Entry 7JHH (electron microscopy, 3.92 A resolution); this record covers chains L and H of the 7 polymer chains in the assembly.

== Chain L ==
Protein: Fab light chain
Source organism: synthetic construct
Notes: antibody fragment or engineered binder
Sequence (215 residues; numbered 1 to 215; the number before each row is that of its first residue):
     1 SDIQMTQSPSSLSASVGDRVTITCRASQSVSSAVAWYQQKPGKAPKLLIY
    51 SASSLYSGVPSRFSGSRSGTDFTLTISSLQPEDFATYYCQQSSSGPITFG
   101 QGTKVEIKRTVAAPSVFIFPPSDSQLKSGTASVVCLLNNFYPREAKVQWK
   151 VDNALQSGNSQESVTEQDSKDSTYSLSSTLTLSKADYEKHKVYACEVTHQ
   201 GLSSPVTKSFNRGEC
Disordered / not traced: 1-3, 215
Disulfides: Cys24-Cys89, Cys135-Cys195

== Chain H ==
Protein: Fab heavy chain
Source organism: synthetic construct
Notes: antibody fragment or engineered binder
Sequence (237 residues; each row starts with the number of its first residue):
     1 EISEVQLVESGGGLVQPGGSLRLSCAASGFNIYYYSIHWVRQAPGKGLEW
    51 VASIYPYSGSTSYADSVKGRFTISADTSKNTAYLQMNSLRAEDTAVYYCA
   101 RYYPYFISYYSKMEAMDYWGQGTLVTVSSASTKGPSVFPLAPSSKSTSGG
   151 TAALGCLVKDYFPEPVTVSWNSGALTSGVHTFPAVLQSSGLYSLSSVVTV
   201 PSSSLGTQTYICNVNHKPSNTKVDKKVEPKSCDKTHT
Disordered / not traced: 1-3, 232-237
Disulfides: Cys25-Cys99, Cys156-Cys212

== Chain L / chain H interface ==
Residue-residue contacts - 69 pairs, chain L then chain H:
  Gln4(L) - Asp65(H)
  Ala33(L) - Glu114(H)
  Ala35(L) - Ala115(H)  hydrophobic
  Tyr37(L) - Ala115(H)
  Tyr37(L) - Met116(H)  hydrogen bond (side chain-backbone)
  Tyr37(L) - Trp119(H)
  Gln39(L) - Gln42(H)
  Gln39(L) - Leu48(H)
  Gln39(L) - Tyr98(H)  hydrogen bond
  Lys43(L) - Tyr98(H)  hydrogen bond (backbone-side chain)
  Ala44(L) - Gly120(H)
  Pro45(L) - Trp119(H)  hydrogen bond (backbone-side chain)
  Leu47(L) - Ala115(H)  hydrophobic
  Leu47(L) - Met116(H)
  Leu47(L) - Asp117(H)
  Tyr50(L) - Ile107(H)
  Tyr50(L) - Ser111(H)
  Tyr50(L) - Met113(H)  hydrophobic
  Tyr50(L) - Ala115(H)  hydrophobic
  Ser51(L) - Lys112(H)
  Ser54(L) - Tyr110(H)
  Tyr56(L) - Met113(H)  hydrophobic
  Tyr56(L) - Asp117(H)
  Tyr56(L) - Tyr118(H)
  Tyr88(L) - Gln42(H)
  Tyr88(L) - Gly47(H)
  Tyr88(L) - Leu48(H)
  Ser92(L) - Tyr102(H)  hydrogen bond
  Ser92(L) - Glu114(H)  hydrogen bond (side chain-backbone)
  Ser93(L) - Glu114(H)
  Pro96(L) - Trp50(H)  hydrophobic
  Ile97(L) - His38(H)
  Ile97(L) - Trp50(H)
  Phe99(L) - Val40(H)  hydrophobic
  Phe99(L) - Leu48(H)
  Phe99(L) - Glu49(H)
  Phe99(L) - Trp50(H)
  Phe117(L) - Thr151(H)
  Phe119(L) - Leu140(H)  hydrophobic
  Phe119(L) - Ala153(H)
  Phe119(L) - Val197(H)  hydrophobic
  Pro120(L) - Ala141(H)
  Ser122(L) - Pro139(H)  hydrogen bond (side chain-backbone)
  Ser124(L) - Phe138(H)
  Ser124(L) - Pro139(H)
  Gln125(L) - Phe138(H)
  Ser128(L) - Phe138(H)
  Ser132(L) - Leu157(H)
  Ser132(L) - Lys159(H)
  Val134(L) - Leu140(H)  hydrophobic
  Leu136(L) - Ala153(H)  hydrophobic
  Leu136(L) - Phe182(H)  hydrophobic
  Leu136(L) - Val197(H)  hydrophobic
  Asn138(L) - Thr199(H)
  Gln161(L) - Val185(H)
  Gln161(L) - Gln187(H)
  Ser163(L) - Phe182(H)
  Ser163(L) - Pro183(H)
  Val164(L) - Pro183(H)
  Thr165(L) - Thr181(H)  hydrogen bond (side chain-backbone)
  Thr165(L) - Pro183(H)
  Ser175(L) - His180(H)  hydrogen bond
  Ser175(L) - Phe182(H)
  Leu176(L) - Phe182(H)
  Ser177(L) - Phe182(H)
  Ser177(L) - Ser195(H)
  Thr181(L) - Lys159(H)  hydrogen bond
  Phe210(L) - Lys145(H)
  Glu214(L) - Ser231(H)
Also at the interface, not in a pair above, chain L (50 interface residues in all): Gln90, Gly95, Gly100, Gln101, Thr130, Ala131, Asn139, Thr173, Thr179, Leu182
Also at the interface, not in a pair above, chain H (48 interface residues in all): Lys46, Ser62, Tyr63, Gly155, Leu186, Ser188, Lys225

== Overview ==
Chain L and chain H form an interface of 50 and 48 residues respectively, with 10 hydrogen bonds. Polar pairs
include Tyr37(L)-Met116(H), Gln39(L)-Tyr98(H) and Lys43(L)-Tyr98(H).
Here chain L is Fab light chain and chain H is Fab heavy chain, both from synthetic construct. Entry 7JHH
(Cryo-EM structure of ATP-bound fully inactive AMPK in complex with Fab and nanobody) was determined by
electron microscopy (same publication as 7M74, 7JIJ and 7JHG).
